7SJX - chains A and B; structure by electron microscopy, 8.20 A resolution (very low resolution: no residue pairs are listed; an interface is given only as per-side residue counts).

[Chain A]
Molecule: Gag-Pol polyprotein
From: Human immunodeficiency virus type 1 group M subtype B (isolate BH10)
Notes: fragment: PR-RT portion, residues 479-1447
UniProt: P03366 (POL_HV1B1); the construct lacks a stretch of the UniProt sequence, so the offset changes along the chain: -21 to 166 = UniProt 479-666; 167-186 = UniProt 669-688; 187-227 = UniProt 692-732; 228-304 = UniProt 741-817; 1 more segments
Chain sequence (1053 residues; numbered -105 to 929 plus 18 insertion-coded residues; the number before each row is that of its first residue; a row labelled like 166A-166B holds insertion residues (166A, then the next letters in order); numbers below 1 keep their minus sign (Met-105 is residue -105)):
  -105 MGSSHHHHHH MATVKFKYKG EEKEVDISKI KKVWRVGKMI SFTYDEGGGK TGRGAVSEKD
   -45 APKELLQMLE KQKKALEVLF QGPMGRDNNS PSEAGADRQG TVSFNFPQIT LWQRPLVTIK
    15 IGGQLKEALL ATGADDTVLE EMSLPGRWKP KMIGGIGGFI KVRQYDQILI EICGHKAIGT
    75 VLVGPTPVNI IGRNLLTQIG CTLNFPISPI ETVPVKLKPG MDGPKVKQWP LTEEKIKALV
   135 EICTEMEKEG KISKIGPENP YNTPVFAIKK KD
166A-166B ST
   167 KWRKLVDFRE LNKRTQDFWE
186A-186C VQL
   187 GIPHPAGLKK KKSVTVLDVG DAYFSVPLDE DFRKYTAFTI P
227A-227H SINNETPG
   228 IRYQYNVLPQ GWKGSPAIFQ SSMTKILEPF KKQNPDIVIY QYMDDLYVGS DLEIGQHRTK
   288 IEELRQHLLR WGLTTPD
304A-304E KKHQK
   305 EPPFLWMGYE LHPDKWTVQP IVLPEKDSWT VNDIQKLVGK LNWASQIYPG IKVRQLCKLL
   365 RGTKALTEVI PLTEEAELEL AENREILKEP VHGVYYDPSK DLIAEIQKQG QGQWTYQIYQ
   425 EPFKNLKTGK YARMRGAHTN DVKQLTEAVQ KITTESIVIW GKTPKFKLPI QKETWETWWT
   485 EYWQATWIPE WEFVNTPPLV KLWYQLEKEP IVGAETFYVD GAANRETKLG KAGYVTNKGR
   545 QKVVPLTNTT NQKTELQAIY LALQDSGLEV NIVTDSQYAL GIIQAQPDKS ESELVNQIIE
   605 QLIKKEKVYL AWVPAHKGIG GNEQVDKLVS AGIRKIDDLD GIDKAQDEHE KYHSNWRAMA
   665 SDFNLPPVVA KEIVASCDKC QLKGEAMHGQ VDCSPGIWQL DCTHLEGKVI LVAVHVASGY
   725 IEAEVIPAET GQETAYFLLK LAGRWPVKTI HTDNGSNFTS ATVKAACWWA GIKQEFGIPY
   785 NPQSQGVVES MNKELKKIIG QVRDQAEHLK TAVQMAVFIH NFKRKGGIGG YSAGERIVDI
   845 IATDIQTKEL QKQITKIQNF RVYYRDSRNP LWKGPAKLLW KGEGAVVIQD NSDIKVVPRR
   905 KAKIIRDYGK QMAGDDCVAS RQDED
Unresolved in the structure: -105 to 0, 166A-166B, 186A-186C, 227A-227H, 304A-304E, 635-929
Construct notes: initiating methionine (-105); expression tag (-104 to -22); engineered mutation Ala25 (Asp525 in P03366), Asp641 (Leu1159 in P03366), Asp642 (Phe1160 in P03366)
Swiss-Prot annotation at these positions:
  - zinc finger: Asp644 to Gln685 (Integrase-type)
  - DNA-binding region: Phe864 to Asp911 (Integrase-type)
  - region: Pro1 to Leu5 (Dimerization of protease), Gly49 to Lys55 (Dimerization of protease), Asn88 to Pro100 (Dimerization of protease), Phe308 to His316 (RT 'primer grip')
  - motif: Trp479 to Trp495 (Tryptophan repeat motif)
  - binding site (Mg(2+)): Asp204, Asp271, Asp272, Asp524, Glu559, Asp579, Asp630, Asp705, Asp757, Glu793
  - binding site (Zn(2+)): His653, His657, Cys681, Cys684
  - site: Phe0, Pro1 (Cleavage), Phe99, Pro100 (Cleavage), Trp482 (Essential for RT p66/p51 heterodimerization), Trp495 (Essential for RT p66/p51 heterodimerization), Phe521, Tyr522 (Cleavage)
What the authors report for this chain:
  - mutagenesis - D25A: abolished catalytic activity (citing earlier work)
  - conformationally variable residues (loop rearrangement): Pro100, Pro103
  - mutagenesis - D25A: decreased stability (citing earlier work)

[Chain B]
Molecule: Gag-Pol polyprotein
From: Human immunodeficiency virus type 1 group M subtype B (isolate BH10)
Notes: fragment: PR-RT portion, residues 479-1447
UniProt: P03366 (POL_HV1B1); the construct lacks a stretch of the UniProt sequence, so the offset changes along the chain: -21 to 314 = UniProt 479-814; 315-365 = UniProt 831-881; 366-435 = UniProt 887-956; 436-923 = UniProt 960-1447
Chain sequence (1053 residues; numbered -105 to 923 plus 24 insertion-coded residues; the number before each row is that of its first residue; a row labelled like 314A-314P holds insertion residues (314A, then the next letters in order); numbers below 1 keep their minus sign (Met-105 is residue -105)):
  -105 MGSSHHHHHH MATVKFKYKG EEKEVDISKI KKVWRVGKMI SFTYDEGGGK TGRGAVSEKD
   -45 APKELLQMLE KQKKALEVLF QGPMGRDNNS PSEAGADRQG TVSFNFPQIT LWQRPLVTIK
    15 IGGQLKEALL ATGADDTVLE EMSLPGRWKP KMIGGIGGFI KVRQYDQILI EICGHKAIGT
    75 VLVGPTPVNI IGRNLLTQIG CTLNFPISPI ETVPVKLKPG MDGPKVKQWP LTEEKIKALV
   135 EICTEMEKEG KISKIGPENP YNTPVFAIKK KDSTKWRKLV DFRELNKRTQ DFWEVQLGIP
   195 HPAGLKKKKS VTVLDVGDAY FSVPLDEDFR KYTAFTIPSI NNETPGIRYQ YNVLPQGWKG
   255 SPAIFQSSMT KILEPFKKQN PDIVIYQYMD DLYVGSDLEI GQHRTKIEEL RQHLLRWGLT
314A-314P TPDKKHQKEPPFLWMG
   315 YELHPDKWTV QPIVLPEKDS WTVNDIQKLV GKLNWASQIY PGIKVRQLCK L
365A-365E LRGTK
   366 ALTEVIPLTE EAELELAENR EILKEPVHGV YYDPSKDLIA EIQKQGQGQW TYQIYQEPFK
   426 NLKTGKYARM
435A-435C RGA
   436 HTNDVKQLTE AVQKITTESI VIWGKTPKFK LPIQKETWET WWTEYWQATW IPEWEFVNTP
   496 PLVKLWYQLE KEPIVGAETF YVDGAANRET KLGKAGYVTN KGRQKVVPLT NTTNQKTELQ
   556 AIYLALQDSG LEVNIVTDSQ YALGIIQAQP DKSESELVNQ IIEQLIKKEK VYLAWVPAHK
   616 GIGGNEQVDK LVSAGIRKID DLDGIDKAQD EHEKYHSNWR AMASDFNLPP VVAKEIVASC
   676 DKCQLKGEAM HGQVDCSPGI WQLDCTHLEG KVILVAVHVA SGYIEAEVIP AETGQETAYF
   736 LLKLAGRWPV KTIHTDNGSN FTSATVKAAC WWAGIKQEFG IPYNPQSQGV VESMNKELKK
   796 IIGQVRDQAE HLKTAVQMAV FIHNFKRKGG IGGYSAGERI VDIIATDIQT KELQKQITKI
   856 QNFRVYYRDS RNPLWKGPAK LLWKGEGAVV IQDNSDIKVV PRRKAKIIRD YGKQMAGDDC
   916 VASRQDED
Unresolved in the structure: -105 to 0, 314A-314P, 365A-365E, 435A-435C, 504-923
Construct notes: initiating methionine (-105); expression tag (-104 to -22); engineered mutation Ala25 (Asp525 in P03366), Asp635 (Leu1159 in P03366), Asp636 (Phe1160 in P03366)
Swiss-Prot annotation at these positions:
  - zinc finger: Asp638 to Gln679 (Integrase-type)
  - DNA-binding region: Phe858 to Asp905 (Integrase-type)
  - region: Pro1 to Leu5 (Dimerization of protease), Gly49 to Lys55 (Dimerization of protease), Asn88 to Pro100 (Dimerization of protease), Phe314L, Leu314M, Trp314N, Met314O, Gly314P, Tyr315 to His318 (RT 'primer grip')
  - motif: Trp473 to Trp489 (Tryptophan repeat motif)
  - binding site (Mg(2+)): Asp209, Asp284, Asp285, Asp518, Glu553, Asp573, Asp624, Asp699, Asp751, Glu787
  - binding site (Zn(2+)): His647, His651, Cys675, Cys678
  - site: Phe0, Pro1 (Cleavage), Phe99, Pro100 (Cleavage), Trp476 (Essential for RT p66/p51 heterodimerization), Trp489 (Essential for RT p66/p51 heterodimerization), Phe515, Tyr516 (Cleavage)
What the authors report for this chain:
  - mutagenesis - D25A: abolished catalytic activity (citing earlier work)
  - conformationally variable residues (loop rearrangement): Pro100, Pro103
  - mutagenesis - D25A: decreased stability (citing earlier work)

[How chain A and chain B interact]
At this resolution (8 A) residue pairs are not listed: 83 residues of chain A and 84 of chain B lie at the interface.

[Overview]
83 residues of chain A face 84 of chain B across their interface. From UniProt: a DNA-binding region, 10
Mg2+-binding residues and 4 Zn2+-binding residues on chain A; a DNA-binding region on chain B. The paper
reports that D25A of chain A abolishes catalytic activity; conformational variability at Pro100(A), Pro103(A)
and Pro100(B) among others.
Chain A and chain B are both Gag-Pol polyprotein (Human immunodeficiency virus type 1 group M subtype B
(isolate BH10)); the structure, Cryo-EM Structure of the PR-RT components of the HIV-1 Pol Polyprotein, was
determined by electron microscopy (same publication as 7SEP).
